Entry 8CUC (X-ray diffraction, 2.09 A resolution); this record covers chains B and F of the 4 polymer chains in the assembly.

Chain B:
Molecule: 12-nt DNA strand
Sequence (12 nucleotides; numbered 1 to 12; the number before each row is that of its first residue):
     1 GCTAATATTTCG

Chain F:
Molecule: Sal-like protein 4
Source organism: Homo sapiens
Reference sequence: Q9UJQ4 (SALL4_HUMAN); residues 864-929 here = UniProt positions 864-929
Chain sequence (68 residues; numbered 862 to 929; the number before each row is that of its first residue):
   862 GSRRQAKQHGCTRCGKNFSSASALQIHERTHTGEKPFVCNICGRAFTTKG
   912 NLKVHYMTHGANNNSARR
Unresolved in the structure: 862-867, 922-929
Differences from the reference sequence: expression tag (862-863)
Bound ions: Zn2+ site 1: Cys-872, Cys-875, His-888, His-892; Zn2+ site 2: Cys-900, Cys-903, His-916, His-920

How chain B and chain F interact:
Contacting residue pairs (12):
  DT3(B) / Arg-905(F)  salt bridge to the phosphate
  DT3(B) / His-916(F)  salt bridge to the phosphate
  DT3(B) / Thr-919(F)  phosphate contact
  DA4(B) / Arg-905(F)  salt bridge to the phosphate
  DA4(B) / Phe-907(F)  phosphate contact
  DA4(B) / Asn-912(F)  base contact
  DA5(B) / Thr-891(F)  phosphate contact
  DA5(B) / Asn-912(F)  hydrogen bond to the base
  DT6(B) / Lys-877(F)  salt bridge to the phosphate
  DT6(B) / Phe-879(F)  phosphate contact
  DT6(B) / Ile-887(F)  base contact
  DT6(B) / His-888(F)  salt bridge to the phosphate
Interface residues without a listed pair, chain B (7 interface residues in all): DC2, DA7, DT8
Interface residues without a listed pair, chain F (16 interface residues in all): Asn-878, Ser-880, Ala-906, Thr-908, Thr-909, Val-915

Overview:
Chain B and chain F form an interface of 7 and 16 residues respectively; the contacts include 1 hydrogen bond
and 5 salt bridges. Among the polar pairs are DA5(B)/Asn-912(F), DT3(B)/Arg-905(F) and DT3(B)/His-916(F). The
Zn2+ site 1 is built by Cys-872(F), Cys-875(F), His-888(F) and His-892(F).
Chain B is a 12-nt DNA strand and chain F is Sal-like protein 4 (Homo sapiens); the structure, Crystal
structure analysis of SALL4 zinc finger domain in complex with DNA, was determined by X-ray diffraction.
